Entry 2RI9 (X-ray diffraction, 1.95 A resolution); this record covers chain A.

[Chain A]
Molecule: Mannosyl-oligosaccharide alpha-1,2-mannosidase
Organism: Penicillium citrinum
Notes: EC 3.2.1.113
UniProt: P31723 (MAN12_PENCI); residues 1036-1510 here correspond to UniProt positions 36-510 (UniProt number = residue number - 1000)
Sequence (475 residues; numbered 1036 to 1510; the number before each row is that of its first residue):
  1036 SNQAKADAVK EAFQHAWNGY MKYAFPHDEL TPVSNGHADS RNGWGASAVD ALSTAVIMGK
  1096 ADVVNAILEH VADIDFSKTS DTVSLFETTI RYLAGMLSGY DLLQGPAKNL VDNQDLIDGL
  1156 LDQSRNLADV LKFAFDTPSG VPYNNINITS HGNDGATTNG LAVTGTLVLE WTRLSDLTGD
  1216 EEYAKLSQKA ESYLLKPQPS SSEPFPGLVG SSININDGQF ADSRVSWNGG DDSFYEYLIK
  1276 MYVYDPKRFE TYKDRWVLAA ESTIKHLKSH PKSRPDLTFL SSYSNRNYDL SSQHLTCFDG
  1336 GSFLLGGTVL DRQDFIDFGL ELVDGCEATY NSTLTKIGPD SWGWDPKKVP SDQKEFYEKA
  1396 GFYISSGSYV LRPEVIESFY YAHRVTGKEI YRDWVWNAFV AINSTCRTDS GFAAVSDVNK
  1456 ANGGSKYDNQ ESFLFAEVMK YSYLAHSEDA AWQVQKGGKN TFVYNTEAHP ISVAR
Disulfide bonds: C1332-C1361
Covalent attachments: N-acetylglucosamine (NAG) linked to N1182, N1438; glycan linked to N1366
Bound ions: Ca2+: T1501 (together with alpha-D-lyxopyranose, glycerol)
Curated features (UniProtKB/Swiss-Prot):
  - active site: D1375 (Proton donor)
  - binding site (Ca(2+)): T1501
  - glycosylation (N-linked (GlcNAc...) asparagine): N1182, N1366, N1438

[Overview]
Covalently linked N-acetylglucosamine: at N1182 and N1438. Curated annotation (UniProt) lists active-site
residue D1375 and Ca2+-binding residue T1501.
Chain A is Mannosyl-oligosaccharide alpha-1,2-mannosidase (Penicillium citrinum); the structure, Penicillium
citrinum alpha-1,2-mannosidase in complex with a substrate analog, was determined by X-ray diffraction
together with 2RI8 from the same study.
